5KDM - chains B and D of the 4 polymer chains in the assembly; structure by X-ray diffraction, 3.50 A resolution.

# Chain B
Protein: Histone H4
Source organism: Homo sapiens
UniProt: P62805 (H4_HUMAN); residues 1-102 here correspond to UniProt positions 2-103 (UniProt number = residue number + 1)
Chain sequence (102 residues; numbered 1 to 102; the number before each row is that of its first residue):
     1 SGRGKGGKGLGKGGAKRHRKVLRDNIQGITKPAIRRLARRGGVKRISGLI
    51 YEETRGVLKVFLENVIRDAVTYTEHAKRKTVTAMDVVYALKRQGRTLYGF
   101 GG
Disordered / not traced: 1-25

# Chain D
Protein: Major tegument protein
Source organism: Epstein-Barr virus (strain AG876)
UniProt: Q1HVJ0 (MTP_EBVA8); residue numbers follow UniProt; this construct covers 381-599
Chain sequence (219 residues; row label = number of the first residue in the row):
   381 QALDTVRYDYGHYLIMLGPFQPWSGLTAPPCPYAESSWAQAAVQTALELF
   431 SALYPAPCISGYARPPGPSAVIEHLGSLVPKGGLLLFLSHLPDDVKDGLG
   481 EMGPARATGPGMQQFVSSYFLNPACSNVFITVRQRGEKINGRTVLQALGR
   531 ACDMAGCQHYVLGSTVPLGGLNFVNDLASPVSTAEMMDDFSPFFTVEFPP
   581 IQEEGASSPVPLDVDESMD
Disordered / not traced: 381-382, 401-412, 481-487, 582-599
Sequence notes: conflict S587 (Arg in Q1HVJ0)
From the paper describing this entry:
  - mutagenesis - Y390A/K461A, V546A/L548A, V546S/L548S, D568A/D569A: decreased binding to DAXX
  - mutagenesis - D568A/D569A: decreased stability
  - mutagenesis - K461A: unchanged binding to DAXX
  - mutagenesis - Y390A/K461A, Y390A, K461A, V546A/L548A, V546S/L548S, D568A/D569A: decreased localization to PML-NBs
  - mutagenesis - V546D/L548D, D568A/D569A: decreased growth in response to B cell proliferation
  - mutagenesis - V546D/L548D, D568A/D569A: abolished binding to Death domain-associated protein 6
  - mutagenesis - Y390A/K461A, K461A, V546A/L548A, V546S/L548S: decreased binding to Death domain-associated protein 6

# How chain B and chain D interact
Pairs across the interface (5; chain B residue first):
  G99(B) with L548(D); G549(D)
  G101(B) with G462(D), hydrogen bond (backbone-backbone); P547(D), hydrogen bond (backbone-backbone)
  G102(B) with P547(D)
Also at the interface, not in a pair above, chain B (4 interface residues in all): F100
Interface features reported in the paper:
  - specific contacts: G99(B)-G549(D), G101(B)-P547(D) (hydrogen bond)
  - interface residues, chain B: G99(B)

# In short
The chain B/chain D interface involves 4 residues from each chain, with 2 hydrogen bonds. Main-chain hydrogen
bonds include G101(B)-G462(D) and G101(B)-P547(D). The authors report a contact between G99(B) and G549(D); a
hydrogen bond between G101(B) and P547(D). The paper reports that Y390A/K461A, Y390A and K461A of chain D,
among others, reduce localization to PML-NBs; the interface residue G99(B); 7 substitutions were tested in
all.
Chain B is Histone H4 (Homo sapiens) and chain D is Major tegument protein (Epstein-Barr virus (strain
AG876)); the structure, Crystal structure of EBV tegument protein BNRF1 in complex with histone chaperone DAXX
and histones H3.3-H4, was determined by X-ray diffraction.
